Entry 6A5R (electron microscopy, 8.70 A resolution (very low resolution: no residue pairs are listed; an interface is given only as per-side residue counts)); this record covers chains T and e of the 23 polymer chains in the assembly.

== Chain T ==
Molecule: 198-nt DNA strand
Sequence (198 nucleotides; numbered -72 to 125; the number before each row is that of its first residue; numbers below 1 keep their minus sign (DA-72 is residue -72)):
   -72 ATCAGAATCC CGGTGCCGAG GCCGCTCAAT TGGTCGTAGA CAGCTCTAGC ACCGCTTAAA
   -12 CGCACGTACG CGCTGTCCCC CGCGTTTTAA CCGCCAAGGG GATTACACCC AAGACACCAG
    48 GCACGAGACA GAAAAAAACA ACGAAAACGG CCACCACCCA AACACACCAA ACACAAGAGC
   108 TAATTGACTG ACGTAAGC
Not modelled in the structure: 64-125

== Chain e ==
Name: Histone H3.3
Source organism: Homo sapiens
Reference sequence: P84243 (H33_HUMAN); residues 0-135 here correspond to UniProt positions 1-136 (UniProt number = residue number + 1)
Chain sequence (139 residues; row label = number of the first residue in the row; numbers below 1 keep their minus sign (Gly-3 is residue -3)):
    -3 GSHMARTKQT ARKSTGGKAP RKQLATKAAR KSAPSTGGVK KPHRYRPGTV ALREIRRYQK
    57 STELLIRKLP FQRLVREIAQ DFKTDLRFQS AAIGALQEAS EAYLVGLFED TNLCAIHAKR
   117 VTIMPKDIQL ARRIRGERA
Not modelled in the structure: -3 to 38
Differences from the reference sequence: expression tag (-3 to -1)
Swiss-Prot annotation at these positions:
  - site: Ser31 (Interaction with ZMYND11)
  - modified residue: Arg2 (Asymmetric dimethylarginine), Thr3 (Phosphothreonine), Lys4 (Allysine), Gln5 (5-glutamyl dopamine), Thr6 (Phosphothreonine), Arg8 (Citrulline), Lys9 (N6,N6,N6-trimethyllysine), Ser10 (ADP-ribosylserine), Thr11 (Phosphothreonine), Lys14 (N6-(2-hydroxyisobutyryl)lysine), Arg17 (Asymmetric dimethylarginine), Lys18 (N6-(2-hydroxyisobutyryl)lysine), Lys23 (N6-(2-hydroxyisobutyryl)lysine), Arg26 (Citrulline), Lys27 (N6,N6,N6-trimethyllysine), Ser28 (ADP-ribosylserine), Ser31 (Phosphoserine), Lys36 (N6,N6,N6-trimethyllysine), Lys37 (N6-methyllysine), Tyr41 (Phosphotyrosine) and 9 more in UniProt
  - lipidation: Lys18 (N6-decanoyllysine)

== Interface between chain T and chain e ==
At this resolution (9 A) residue pairs are not listed: 10 residues of chain T and 15 of chain e lie at the interface.

== Summary ==
The interface between chain T and chain e involves 10 residues on one side and 15 on the other.
Chain T is a 198-nt DNA strand and chain e is Histone H3.3 (Homo sapiens); the structure, RNA polymerase II
elongation complex stalled at SHL(-2) of the nucleosome, was determined by electron microscopy, deposited
together with 6A5L, 6A5O, 6A5P, 6A5T, 6A5U and 6INQ.
